Entry 4Z6E (X-ray diffraction, 2.75 A resolution); this record covers chains T and A of the 4 polymer chains in the assembly.

Chain T:
Molecule: 16-nt DNA strand
Sequence (16 nucleotides; each row starts with the number of its first residue):
     1 CCGACGTCGCATCAGC

Chain A:
Name: DNA polymerase beta
Organism: Homo sapiens
Notes: EC 2.7.7.7, 4.2.99.-
UniProtKB: P06746 (DPOLB_HUMAN); residue numbers follow UniProt; this construct covers 1-335
Amino-acid sequence (335 residues; numbered 1 to 335; the number before each row is that of its first residue):
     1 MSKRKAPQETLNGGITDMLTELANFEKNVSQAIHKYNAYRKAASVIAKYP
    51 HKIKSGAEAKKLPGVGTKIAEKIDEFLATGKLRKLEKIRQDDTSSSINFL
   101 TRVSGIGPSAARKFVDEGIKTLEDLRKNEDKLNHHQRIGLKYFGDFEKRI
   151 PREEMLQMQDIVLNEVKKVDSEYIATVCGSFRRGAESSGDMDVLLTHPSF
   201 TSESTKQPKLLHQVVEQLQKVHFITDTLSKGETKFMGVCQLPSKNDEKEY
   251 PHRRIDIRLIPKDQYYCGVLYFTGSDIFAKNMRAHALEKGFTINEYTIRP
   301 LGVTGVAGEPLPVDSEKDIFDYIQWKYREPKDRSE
Unresolved in the structure: 1-9
Differences from the reference sequence: engineered mutation Ala279 (Asn in P06746)
Bound ions: Na+ site 1: Lys60, Leu62, Val65 (shared with 1 residue of chain D); Na+ site 2: Thr101, Val103, Ile106 (shared with 1 residue of chain P); Mn2+ site 1: Asp190, Asp192, Asp256 (together with 1FZ) (shared with 1 residue of chain P); Mn2+ site 2: Asp190, Asp192 (together with 1FZ)
Residues lining bound ligands: 1FZ (5'-O-[(R)-hydroxy{[(R)-hydroxy(phosphonooxy)phosphoryl]amino}phosphoryl]thymidine): Arg149, Gly179, Ser180, Arg183, Ser188, Gly189, Asp190, Asp192, Asp256, Tyr271, Phe272, Thr273, Gly274, Ser275, Asp276
Curated features (UniProtKB/Swiss-Prot):
  - region: Arg183 to Asp192 (DNA-binding)
  - active site: Lys72 (Nucleophile)
  - binding site (K(+)): Lys60, Leu62, Val65, Thr101, Val103, Ile106
  - binding site (Na(+)): Lys60, Leu62, Val65, Thr101, Val103, Ile106
  - binding site (dATP): Arg149, Ser180, Arg183, Gly189, Asp190
  - binding site (dCTP): Arg149, Ser180, Arg183, Gly189, Asp190
  - binding site (dGTP): Arg149, Ser180, Arg183, Gly189, Asp190, Asp192
  - binding site (dTTP): Arg149, Ser180, Arg183, Gly189, Asp190
  - binding site (Mg(2+)): Asp190, Asp192, Asp256
  - modified residue: Lys72 (N6-acetyllysine), Arg83 (Omega-N-methylarginine), Arg152 (Omega-N-methylarginine)
  - cross-link (Glycyl lysine isopeptide (Lys-Gly)): Lys41 (interchain with G-Cter in ubiquitin), Lys61 (interchain with G-Cter in ubiquitin), Lys81 (interchain with G-Cter in ubiquitin)
  - natural variant: Leu22 (L22P: Found in a gastric cancer sample; uncertain significance), Tyr39 (Y39C: Found in a gastric cancer sample; uncertain significance), Gly118 (G118V: Decreased DNA-directed DNA polymerase activity), Arg137 (R137Q: Decreased function in base-excision repair), Arg149 (R149I: Decreased DNA-directed DNA polymerase activity), Asp160 (D160N: Found in a gastric cancer sample; uncertain significance), Cys239 (C239R: Found in a gastric cancer sample; uncertain significance), Lys289 (K289M: Found in a colon cancer sample; uncertain significance), Asn294 (N294D: Found in a gastric cancer sample; uncertain significance), Glu295 (E295K: Found in a gastric cancer sample; uncertain significance)
  - mutagenesis: Phe25 (F25W: No effect on 5'-dRP lyase activity. Decreased ssDNA binding), His34 (H34G: Decreased 5'-dRP lyase activity. Decreased ssDNA binding), Lys35 (K35A: Decreased 5'-dRP lyase activity. Decreased ssDNA binding. Loss of 5'-dRP lyase activity; when associated with A-68 and A-72. Decreased ssDNA binding; when associated with A-68 and A-72 ...), Tyr39 (Y39F: No effect on 5'-dRP lyase activity; Y39Q: Abolishes DNA polymerase and 5'-dRP lyase activity), Lys41 (K41R: Abolishes ubiquitination; when associated with R-61 and R-81), Lys60 (K60A: Decreased 5'-dRP lyase activity. Decreased ssDNA binding), Lys61 (K61R: Abolishes ubiquitination; when associated with R-41 and R-81), Lys68 (K68A: No effect on 5'-dRP lyase activity. Decreased ssDNA binding. Loss of 5'-dRP lyase activity; when associated with A-35 and A-72. Decreased ssDNA binding; when associated with A-35 and A-72 ...), Glu71 (E71Q: No effect on 5'-dRP lyase activity. No effect on structure shown by circular dichroism. No effect on ssDNA binding), Lys72 (K72A: Severely reduced 5'-dRP lyase activity. Does not affect ssDNA binding. Loss of 5'-dRP lyase activity; when associated with A-35 and A-68. Decreased ssDNA binding ...), Glu75 (E75A: Slightly decreased 5'-dRP lyase activity. Decreased ssDNA binding. No effect on structure shown by circular dichroism), Lys81 (K81R: Abolishes ubiquitination; when associated with R-41 and R-61), 5 further mutagenesis entries in UniProt
Reported in the primary citation:
  - mutagenesis - N279A (3-fold): increased catalytic activity on Mn2+
  - mutagenesis - N279A (3-fold): increased catalytic activity on dG:dCTP
  - mutagenesis - N279A (2-fold): decreased catalytic activity on dG:dTTP

Interface between chain T and chain A:
Residue-residue contacts (25; chain T residue first):
  DC5(T) - His34(A)  stacking on the base
  DG6(T) - Ala279(A)  base contact
  DG6(T) - Lys280(A)  salt bridge to the phosphate
  DG6(T) - Arg283(A)  hydrogen bond to the base
  DG6(T) - Ala284(A)  sugar contact
  DT7(T) - Arg283(A)  hydrogen bond to the sugar
  DT7(T) - Leu287(A)  phosphate contact
  DT7(T) - Thr292(A)  hydrogen bond to the phosphate
  DT7(T) - Ile293(A)  sugar contact
  DT7(T) - Asn294(A)  phosphate contact
  DC8(T) - Asn294(A)  hydrogen bond to the phosphate
  DC8(T) - Glu295(A)  sugar contact
  DC8(T) - Tyr296(A)  phosphate contact
  DG9(T) - Thr233(A)  hydrogen bond to the phosphate
  DG9(T) - Lys234(A)  hydrogen bond to the base
  DG9(T) - Arg258(A)  sugar contact
  DG9(T) - Tyr296(A)  hydrogen bond to the phosphate
  DC10(T) - Ser229(A)  phosphate contact
  DC10(T) - Lys230(A)  hydrogen bond to the phosphate
  DC10(T) - Gly231(A)  phosphate contact
  DC10(T) - Glu232(A)  hydrogen bond to the phosphate
  DC10(T) - Thr233(A)  hydrogen bond to the phosphate
  DC10(T) - Lys234(A)  hydrogen bond to the phosphate
  DA11(T) - Ser229(A)  sugar contact
  DA11(T) - Lys230(A)  hydrogen bond to the phosphate
Other interface residues (no listed pair), chain T (8 interface residues in all): DT12
Other interface residues (no listed pair), chain A (22 interface residues in all): Asn133, His134, Leu228, Tyr271

Summary:
8 residues of chain T face 22 of chain A across their interface, with 12 hydrogen bonds, 1 salt bridge and 1
aromatic stacking contact. Polar contacts include DG6(T)-Arg283(A), DG9(T)-Lys234(A) and DT7(T)-Arg283(A).
From the paper: N279A of chain A increases catalytic activity on Mn2+; N279A of chain A increases catalytic
activity on dG:dCTP.
Here chain T is a 16-nt DNA strand and chain A is DNA polymerase beta (Homo sapiens). Entry 4Z6E (Structure of
human DNA polymerase beta 279NA mutant complexed with G in the template base paired ...) was determined by
X-ray diffraction together with 4Z6C, 4Z6D and 4Z6F from the same study.
